PDB entry 8CX4 | X-ray diffraction, 2.20 A resolution | chains A and F of the 5 polymer chains in the assembly

[Chain A]
Protein: MHC class I antigen
Source organism: Homo sapiens
UniProt: A3F718 (A3F718_HUMAN); residues 1-278 here correspond to UniProt positions 11-288 (UniProt number = residue number + 10)
Amino-acid sequence (279 residues; each row starts with the number of its first residue; numbering starts at 0):
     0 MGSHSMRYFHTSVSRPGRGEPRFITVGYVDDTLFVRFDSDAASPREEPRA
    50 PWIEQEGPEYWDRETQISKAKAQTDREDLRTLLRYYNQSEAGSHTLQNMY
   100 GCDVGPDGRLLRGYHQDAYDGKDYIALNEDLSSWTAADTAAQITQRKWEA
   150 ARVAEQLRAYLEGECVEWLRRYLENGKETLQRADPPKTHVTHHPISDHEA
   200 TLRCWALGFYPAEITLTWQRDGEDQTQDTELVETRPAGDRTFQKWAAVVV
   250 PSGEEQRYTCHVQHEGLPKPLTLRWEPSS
Unresolved in the structure: 0, 277-278
Disulfide bonds: Cys-101/Cys-164, Cys-203/Cys-259
Construct notes: initiating methionine (0); engineered mutation Ser-67 (Cys77 in A3F718)
What the authors report for this chain:
  - mutagenesis - H114Y: unchanged stability
  - mutagenesis - D116H: unchanged signaling with YEIH

[Chain F]
Protein: AS8.4b
Source organism: Homo sapiens
Amino-acid sequence (244 residues; each row starts with the number of its first residue):
     1 DSGVTQTPKHLITATGQRVTLRCSPRSGDLSVYWYQQSLDQGLQFLIQYY
    51 NGEERAKGNILERFSAQQFPDLHSELNLSSLELGDSALYFCASSVGTYST
   101 DTQYFGPGTRLTVLEDLKNVFPPEVAVFEPSEAEISHTQKATLVCLATGF
   151 YPDHVELSWWVNGKEVHSGVCTDPQPLKEQPALNDSRYALSSRLRVSATF
   201 WQNPRNHFRCQVQFYGLSENDEWTQDRAKPVTQIVSAEAWGRAD
Unresolved in the structure: 1, 244
Disulfide bonds: Cys-23/Cys-91, Cys-145/Cys-210

[Interface between chain A and chain F]
Contacting residue pairs (5; chain A residue first):
  Glu-76(A) / Arg-55(F)  salt bridge
  Lys-146(A) / Tyr-98(F)
  Trp-147(A) / Tyr-98(F)
  Ala-150(A) / Tyr-98(F)  hydrophobic
  Ala-150(A) / Thr-100(F)  hydrogen bond (backbone-side chain)
Interface residues without a listed pair, chain A (7 interface residues in all): Arg-151, Val-152, Gln-155
Interface residues without a listed pair, chain F (6 interface residues in all): Tyr-50, Thr-97, Asp-101

[Overview]
7 residues of chain A and 6 residues of chain F are in contact, with 1 hydrogen bond and 1 salt bridge. Among
the polar pairs are Glu-76(A)/Arg-55(F) and Ala-150(A)/Thr-100(F). From the paper: H114Y of chain A leaves
stability unchanged; D116H of chain A leaves signaling with YEIH unchanged.
Here chain A is MHC class I antigen and chain F is AS8.4b, both from Homo sapiens. Entry 8CX4 (TCR-antigen
complex AS8.4-YEIH-HLA*B27) was determined by X-ray diffraction (same publication as 7N2N, 7N2O, 7N2P, 7N2Q,
7N2R and 7N2S).
